Entry 6HLQ (electron microscopy, 3.18 A resolution); this record covers chains A and F of the 15 polymer chains in the assembly.

Chain A:
Protein: DNA-directed RNA polymerase I subunit RPA190
Source organism: Saccharomyces cerevisiae (strain ATCC 204508 / S288c)
Notes: EC 2.7.7.6
UniProtKB: P10964 (RPA1_YEAST); numbering as in UniProt (aligned over 1-1664)
Sequence (1664 residues; each row starts with the number of its first residue):
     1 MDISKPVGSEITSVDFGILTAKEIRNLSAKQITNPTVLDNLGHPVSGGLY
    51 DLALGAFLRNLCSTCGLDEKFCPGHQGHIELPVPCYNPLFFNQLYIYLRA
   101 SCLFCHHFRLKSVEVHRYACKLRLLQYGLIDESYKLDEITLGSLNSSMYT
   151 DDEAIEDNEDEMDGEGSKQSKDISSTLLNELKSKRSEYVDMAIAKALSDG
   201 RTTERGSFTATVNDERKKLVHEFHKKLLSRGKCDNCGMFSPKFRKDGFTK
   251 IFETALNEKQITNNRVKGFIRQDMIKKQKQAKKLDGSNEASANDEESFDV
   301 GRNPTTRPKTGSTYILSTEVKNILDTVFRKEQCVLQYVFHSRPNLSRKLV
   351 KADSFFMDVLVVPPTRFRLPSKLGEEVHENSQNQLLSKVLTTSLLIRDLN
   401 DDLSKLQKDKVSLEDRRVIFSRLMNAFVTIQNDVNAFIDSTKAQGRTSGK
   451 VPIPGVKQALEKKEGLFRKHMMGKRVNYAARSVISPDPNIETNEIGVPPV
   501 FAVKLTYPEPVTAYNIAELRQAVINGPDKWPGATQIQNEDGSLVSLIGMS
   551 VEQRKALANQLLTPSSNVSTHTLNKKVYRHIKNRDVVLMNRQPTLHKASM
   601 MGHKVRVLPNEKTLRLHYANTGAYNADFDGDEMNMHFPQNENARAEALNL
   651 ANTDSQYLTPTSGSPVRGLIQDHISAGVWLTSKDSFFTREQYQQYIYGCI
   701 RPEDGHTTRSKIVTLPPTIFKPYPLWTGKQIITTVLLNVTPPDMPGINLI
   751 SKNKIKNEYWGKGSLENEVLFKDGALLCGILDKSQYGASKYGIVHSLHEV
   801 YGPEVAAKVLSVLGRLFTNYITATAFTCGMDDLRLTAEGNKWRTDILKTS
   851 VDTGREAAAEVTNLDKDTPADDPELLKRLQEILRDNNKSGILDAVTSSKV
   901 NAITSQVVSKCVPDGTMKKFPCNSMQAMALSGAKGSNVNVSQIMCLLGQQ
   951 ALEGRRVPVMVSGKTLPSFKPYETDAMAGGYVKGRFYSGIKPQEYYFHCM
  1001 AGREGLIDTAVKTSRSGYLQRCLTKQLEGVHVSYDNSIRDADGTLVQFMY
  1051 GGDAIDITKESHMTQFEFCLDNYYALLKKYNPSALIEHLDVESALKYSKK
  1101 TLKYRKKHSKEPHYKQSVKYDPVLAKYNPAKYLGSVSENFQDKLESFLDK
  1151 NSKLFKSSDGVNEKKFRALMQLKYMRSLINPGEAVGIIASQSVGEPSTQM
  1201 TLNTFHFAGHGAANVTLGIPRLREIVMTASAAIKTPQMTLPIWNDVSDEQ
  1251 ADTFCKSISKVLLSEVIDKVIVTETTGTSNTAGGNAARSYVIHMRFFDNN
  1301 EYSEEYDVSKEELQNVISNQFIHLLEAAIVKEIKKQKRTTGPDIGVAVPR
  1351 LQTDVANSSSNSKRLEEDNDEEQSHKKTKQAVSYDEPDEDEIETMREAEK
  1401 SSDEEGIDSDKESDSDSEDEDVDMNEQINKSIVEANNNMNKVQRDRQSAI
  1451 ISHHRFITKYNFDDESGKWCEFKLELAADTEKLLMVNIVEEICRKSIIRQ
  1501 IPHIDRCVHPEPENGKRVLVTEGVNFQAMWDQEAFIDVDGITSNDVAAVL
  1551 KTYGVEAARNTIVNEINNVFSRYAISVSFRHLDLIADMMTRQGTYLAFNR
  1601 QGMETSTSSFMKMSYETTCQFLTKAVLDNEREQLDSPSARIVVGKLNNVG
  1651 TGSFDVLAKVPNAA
Unresolved in the structure: 141-171, 269-311, 407-412, 446-450, 1154-1159, 1201-1213, 1278-1286, 1339-1432, 1664
Swiss-Prot annotation at these positions:
  - region: P992 to E1004 (Bridging helix)
  - binding site (Zn(2+)): C62, C65, C72, H75, C102, C105, C233, C236
  - binding site (Mg(2+)): D627, D629, D631
  - modified residue (Phosphoserine): S889, S1636
Ion coordination: Zn2+ site 1: C62, C65, C72, H75; Zn2+ site 2: C102, C105, C233, C236; Mg2+: D627, D629 (shared with 1 residue of chain R)
Ligand contacts: phosphomethylphosphonic acid guanylate ester (G2P): R591, P593, N625, D627, K934, T1009

Chain F:
Protein: DNA-directed RNA polymerases I, II, and III subunit RPABC2
Source organism: Saccharomyces cerevisiae (strain ATCC 204508 / S288c)
UniProtKB: P20435 (RPAB2_YEAST); numbering as in UniProt (aligned over 1-155)
Sequence (155 residues; each row starts with the number of its first residue):
     1 MSDYEEAFNDGNENFEDFDVEHFSDEETYEEKPQFKDGETTDANGKTIVT
    51 GGNGPEDFQQHEQIRRKTLKEKAIPKDQRATTPYMTKYERARILGTRALQ
   101 ISMNAPVFVDLEGETDPLRIAMKELAEKKIPLVIRRYLPDGSFEDWSVEE
   151 LIVDL
Unresolved in the structure: 1-54, 155
Swiss-Prot annotation at these positions:
  - region: L111 to L132 (Leucine-zipper)
  - modified residue: S24 (Phosphoserine)

How chain A and chain F interact:
Residue-residue contacts (88):
  I3(A) - L99(F)  hydrophobic
  S4(A) - M103(F)
  P510(A) - S102(F)
  T512(A) - S102(F)
  T512(A) - N104(F)
  Y514(A) - I101(F)  hydrogen bond (side chain-backbone)
  Y514(A) - S102(F)  hydrogen bond (side chain-backbone)
  Y514(A) - T115(F)
  Y514(A) - P117(F)
  N515(A) - T115(F)
  E518(A) - T115(F)  hydrogen bond
  N574(A) - S102(F)
  N574(A) - M103(F)
  N574(A) - N104(F)
  R584(A) - T115(F)  hydrogen bond
  R584(A) - D116(F)
  E641(A) - G95(F)
  E641(A) - A98(F)
  E641(A) - L99(F)
  E641(A) - L118(F)
  N642(A) - G95(F)
  N642(A) - T96(F)  hydrogen bond (side chain-backbone)
  N642(A) - L99(F)
  R644(A) - D116(F)  salt bridge
  R644(A) - L118(F)
  A645(A) - A91(F)
  A645(A) - G95(F)
  A645(A) - L118(F)  hydrophobic
  L648(A) - L118(F)  hydrophobic
  N649(A) - R90(F)  hydrogen bond
  N649(A) - L94(F)
  L650(A) - K87(F)
  L650(A) - Y88(F)  hydrophobic
  S655(A) - K87(F)
  S1033(A) - P139(F)
  Y1034(A) - T81(F)
  Y1034(A) - E89(F)  hydrogen bond
  Y1034(A) - R136(F)
  Y1034(A) - Y137(F)
  D1035(A) - L138(F)
  D1035(A) - P139(F)
  R1039(A) - P139(F)
  L1085(A) - Y84(F)
  H1088(A) - P83(F)
  H1088(A) - E150(F)
  H1088(A) - I152(F)
  L1089(A) - Y84(F)
  N1128(A) - A80(F)  hydrogen bond (side chain-backbone)
  N1128(A) - T81(F)
  A1130(A) - T82(F)  hydrogen bond (backbone-side chain)
  A1130(A) - P83(F)
  A1130(A) - Y84(F)
  K1131(A) - R79(F)
  K1131(A) - T81(F)
  K1131(A) - P83(F)
  M1175(A) - Y84(F)
  R1176(A) - Y84(F)
  R1176(A) - D154(F)
  N1180(A) - T86(F)
  N1180(A) - K87(F)
  P1181(A) - T86(F)
  P1181(A) - Y88(F)
  E1183(A) - K87(F)
  E1183(A) - Y88(F)  hydrogen bond
  G1650(A) - Y88(F)
  T1651(A) - Y88(F)
  T1651(A) - R92(F)  hydrogen bond (backbone-side chain)
  G1652(A) - R92(F)
  F1654(A) - Y88(F)
  F1654(A) - E89(F)
  F1654(A) - R92(F)  hydrogen bond (backbone-side chain)
  F1654(A) - I134(F)  hydrophobic
  F1654(A) - R135(F)
  F1654(A) - Y137(F)  hydrophobic
  D1655(A) - V133(F)
  D1655(A) - I134(F)
  D1655(A) - R135(F)  hydrogen bond (backbone-backbone)
  D1655(A) - Y137(F)  hydrogen bond
  V1656(A) - R92(F)
  V1656(A) - L132(F)  hydrophobic
  V1656(A) - V133(F)
  L1657(A) - L132(F)
  L1657(A) - V133(F)  hydrogen bond (backbone-backbone)
  L1657(A) - R135(F)
  A1658(A) - P131(F)
  A1658(A) - L132(F)  hydrophobic
  K1659(A) - P131(F)  hydrogen bond (backbone-backbone)
  K1659(A) - V133(F)
Also at the interface, not in a pair above, chain A (51 interface residues in all): E509, T572, K604, N640, E646, K1079, L1172, G1182, L1646, S1653
Also at the interface, not in a pair above, chain F (40 interface residues in all): I93, R119

In short:
The interface between chain A and chain F involves 51 residues on one side and 40 on the other; the contacts
include 16 hydrogen bonds and 1 salt bridge. Polar pairs include R644(A)-D116(F), Y514(A)-I101(F) and
Y514(A)-S102(F). Bound to chain A: phosphomethylphosphonic acid guanylate ester.
Here chain A is DNA-directed RNA polymerase I subunit RPA190 and chain F is DNA-directed RNA polymerases I,
II, and III subunit RPABC2, both from Saccharomyces cerevisiae (strain ATCC 204508 / S288c). Entry 6HLQ (Yeast
RNA polymerase I* elongation complex bound to nucleotide analog GMPCPP) was determined by electron microscopy
(same publication as 6HKO, 6HLR and 6HLS).
